7T77 - chains E and F of the 8 polymer chains in the assembly; structure by electron microscopy, 4.75 A resolution (low resolution: residue-level contacts below are approximate; hydrogen-bond / salt-bridge calls are withheld).

[Chain E]
Name: HIV Envelope ApexGT3.N130 gp120
Source organism: Human immunodeficiency virus 1
Chain sequence (506 residues; each row starts with the number of its first residue; note: 11 numbers in that range are skipped by the numbering (no residue carries them; nothing is unmodelled there); a row labelled like 185g-185h holds insertion residues (185g, then the next letters in order); numbering starts at 0):
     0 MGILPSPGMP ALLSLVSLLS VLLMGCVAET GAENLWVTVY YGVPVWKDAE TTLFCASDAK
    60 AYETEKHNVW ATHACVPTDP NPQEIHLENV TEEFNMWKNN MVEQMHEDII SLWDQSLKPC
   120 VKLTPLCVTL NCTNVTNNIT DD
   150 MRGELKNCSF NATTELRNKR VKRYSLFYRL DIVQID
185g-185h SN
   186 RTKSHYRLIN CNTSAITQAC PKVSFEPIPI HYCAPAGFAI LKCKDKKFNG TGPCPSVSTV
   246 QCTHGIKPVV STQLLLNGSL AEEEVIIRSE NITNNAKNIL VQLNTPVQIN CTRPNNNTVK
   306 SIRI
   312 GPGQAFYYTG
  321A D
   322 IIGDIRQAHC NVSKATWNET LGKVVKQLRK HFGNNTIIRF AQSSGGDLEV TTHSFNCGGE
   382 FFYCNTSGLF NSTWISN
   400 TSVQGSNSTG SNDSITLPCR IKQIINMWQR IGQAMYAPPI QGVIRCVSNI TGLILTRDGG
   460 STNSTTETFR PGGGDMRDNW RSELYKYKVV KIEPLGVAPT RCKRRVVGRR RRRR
Not modelled in the structure: 0-31, 59-63, 400-410, 503-513
Cystine bridges: Cys-54/Cys-74, Cys-119/Cys-205, Cys-126/Cys-196, Cys-131/Cys-157, Cys-218/Cys-247, Cys-228/Cys-239, Cys-296/Cys-331, Cys-378/Cys-445, Cys-385/Cys-418
Covalent attachments: N-acetylglucosamine (NAG) linked to Asn-88, Asn-130, Asn-133, Asn-137, Asn-160, Asn-197, Asn-262, Asn-276, Asn-295, Asn-301, Asn-332, Asn-355, Asn-386, Asn-392, Asn-448, Asn-462; glycan linked to Asn-156
Reported in the primary citation:
  - post-translational modification sites: Asn-130, Asn-156, Asn-160, Asn-167

[Chain F]
Name: HIV Envelope ApexGT3.N130 gp41
Source organism: Human immunodeficiency virus 1
Chain sequence (162 residues; numbered 512 to 673; the number before each row is that of its first residue):
   512 AVGIGAVSLG FLGAAGSTMG AASMTLTVQA RNLLSGIVQQ QSNLLRAPEP QQHLLKDTHW
   572 GIKQLQARVL AVEHYLRDQQ LLGIWGCSGK LICCTNVPWN SSWSNRNLSE IWDNMTWLQW
   632 DKEISNYTQI IYGLLEESQN QQEKNEQDLL ALDGTKHHHH HH
Not modelled in the structure: 512-519, 547-566, 664-673
Cystine bridges: Cys-598/Cys-604
Covalent attachments: N-acetylglucosamine (NAG) linked to Asn-611, Asn-618, Asn-637

[Chain E / chain F interface]
Residue-residue contacts (97):
  Leu-34(E) / Pro-609(F)
  Leu-34(E) / Trp-610(F)
  Leu-34(E) / Leu-619(F)
  Trp-35(E) / Thr-606(F)
  Trp-35(E) / Asn-607(F)
  Trp-35(E) / Val-608(F)
  Trp-35(E) / Pro-609(F)
  Trp-35(E) / Trp-610(F)
  Val-36(E) / Thr-606(F)
  Val-36(E) / Val-608(F)
  Val-36(E) / Pro-609(F)
  Val-36(E) / Trp-610(F)
  Val-36(E) / Trp-614(F)
  Val-36(E) / Ile-642(F)
  Thr-37(E) / Cys-604(F)
  Val-38(E) / Trp-596(F)
  Val-38(E) / Leu-602(F)
  Val-38(E) / Cys-604(F)
  Val-38(E) / Leu-646(F)
  Tyr-39(E) / Leu-602(F)
  Tyr-39(E) / Ile-603(F)
  Tyr-39(E) / Trp-623(F)
  Tyr-39(E) / Trp-628(F)
  Tyr-40(E) / Leu-537(F)
  Tyr-40(E) / Leu-544(F)
  Tyr-40(E) / Gln-590(F)
  Tyr-40(E) / Leu-602(F)
  Gly-41(E) / Leu-537(F)
  Gly-41(E) / Gln-540(F)
  Val-42(E) / Trp-628(F)
  Pro-43(E) / Leu-523(F)
  Pro-43(E) / Ala-526(F)
  Pro-43(E) / Gln-540(F)
  Pro-43(E) / Leu-629(F)
  Val-44(E) / Trp-628(F)
  Val-44(E) / Leu-629(F)
  Val-44(E) / Asp-632(F)
  Trp-45(E) / Leu-523(F)
  Trp-45(E) / Leu-629(F)
  Lys-46(E) / Asp-632(F)
  Thr-50(E) / Leu-581(F)
  Leu-52(E) / Trp-571(F)
  Phe-53(E) / Gln-575(F)
  Phe-53(E) / Ala-578(F)
  Cys-54(E) / Trp-571(F)
  Thr-71(E) / Trp-571(F)
  His-72(E) / Thr-569(F)
  Ala-73(E) / Thr-569(F)
  Ala-73(E) / Trp-571(F)
  Ile-84(E) / Phe-522(F)
  Glu-87(E) / Leu-523(F)
  Glu-87(E) / Gly-524(F)
  Glu-87(E) / Ala-525(F)
  Glu-87(E) / Ala-526(F)
  Glu-87(E) / Gly-527(F)
  Val-89(E) / Gly-527(F)
  Val-89(E) / Leu-629(F)
  Asp-107(E) / Trp-571(F)
  Asp-107(E) / Lys-574(F)
  Ser-110(E) / His-570(F)
  Leu-111(E) / His-570(F)
  Leu-111(E) / Trp-571(F)
  Gln-114(E) / Thr-569(F)
  Gln-114(E) / His-570(F)
  Ala-221(E) / Leu-544(F)
  Ala-221(E) / Leu-545(F)
  Ala-221(E) / Ser-546(F)
  Ala-221(E) / Ala-582(F)
  Gly-222(E) / Asn-543(F)
  Phe-223(E) / Leu-581(F)
  Thr-244(E) / Leu-523(F)
  Gln-246(E) / Asn-543(F)
  Lys-490(E) / His-585(F)
  Ile-491(E) / Phe-522(F)
  Ile-491(E) / Leu-544(F)
  Pro-493(E) / Leu-544(F)
  Pro-493(E) / Asp-589(F)
  Leu-494(E) / Asp-589(F)
  Leu-494(E) / Leu-593(F)
  Val-496(E) / Trp-610(F)
  Val-496(E) / Trp-631(F)
  Val-496(E) / Ile-635(F)
  Ala-497(E) / Met-530(F)
  Ala-497(E) / Trp-610(F)
  Ala-497(E) / Trp-623(F)
  Ala-497(E) / Trp-628(F)
  Ala-497(E) / Trp-631(F)
  Pro-498(E) / Trp-610(F)
  Pro-498(E) / Leu-619(F)
  Pro-498(E) / Ile-622(F)
  Pro-498(E) / Trp-623(F)
  Pro-498(E) / Trp-631(F)
  Thr-499(E) / Leu-619(F)
  Arg-500(E) / Leu-619(F)
  Cys-501(E) / Cys-605(F)  disulfide
  Cys-501(E) / Thr-606(F)
  Lys-502(E) / Cys-605(F)
Interface residues without a listed pair, chain E (48 interface residues in all): Thr-51, Val-75, Tyr-217, Pro-220, Glu-492
Interface residues without a listed pair, chain F (54 interface residues in all): Ser-528, Ala-533, Lys-567, Tyr-586, Arg-588, Leu-592, Lys-601, Tyr-643
Inter-chain disulfides: Cys-501(E)/Cys-605(F)

[In short]
The interface between chain E and chain F involves 48 residues on one side and 54 on the other; the contacts
include 1 disulfide bond. N-acetylglucosamine is covalently linked to Asn-88(E), Asn-130(E), Asn-133(E),
Asn-137(E), Asn-160(E) and Asn-197(E) and 10 more. From the paper: modification sites Asn-130(E), Asn-156(E)
and Asn-160(E) among others.
Chain E is HIV Envelope ApexGT3.N130 gp120 and chain F is HIV Envelope ApexGT3.N130 gp41, both from Human
immunodeficiency virus 1; the structure, HIV-1 Envelope ApexGT3.N130 in complex with PG9 Fab, was determined
by electron microscopy together with 7T74 and 7T75 from the same study.
